1P3P - chains J and B of the 10 polymer chains in the assembly; structure by X-ray diffraction, 2.70 A resolution.

== Chain J ==
Molecule: Palindromic 146bp Human Alpha-Satellite DNA fragment
Organism: Homo sapiens
Sequence (146 nucleotides; row label = number of the first residue in the row):
   147 ATCAATATCC ACCTGCAGAT TCTACCAAAA GTGTATTTGG AAACTGCTCC ATCAAAAGGC
   207 ATGTTCAGCG GAATTCCGCT GAACATGCCT TTTGATGGAG CAGTTTCCAA ATACACTTTT
   267 GGTAGAATCT GCAGGTGGAT ATTGAT

== Chain B ==
Name: Histone H4
Organism: Xenopus laevis
UniProtKB: P62799 (H4_XENLA); aligned to UniProt positions 1-102 over residues 1-102
Sequence (102 residues; row label = number of the first residue in the row):
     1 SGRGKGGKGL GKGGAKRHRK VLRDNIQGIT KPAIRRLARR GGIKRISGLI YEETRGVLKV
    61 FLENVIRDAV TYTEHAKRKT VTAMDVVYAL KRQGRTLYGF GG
Unresolved in the structure: 1-21
Sequence notes: conflict Ile43 (Val44 in P62799)

== Interface between chain J and chain B ==
Residue-residue contacts (13):
  DG227(J) with Arg45(B), hydrogen bond to the sugar; Ile46(B), sugar contact; Ser47(B), phosphate contact; Gly48(B), hydrogen bond to the phosphate
  DA228(J) with Arg35(B), salt bridge to the phosphate; Arg45(B), phosphate contact; Ile46(B), hydrogen bond to the phosphate
  DT236(J) with Leu22(B), phosphate contact; Arg23(B), salt bridge to the phosphate
  DG246(J) with Lys79(B), phosphate contact
  DC247(J) with Arg78(B), phosphate contact; Lys79(B), hydrogen bond to the phosphate; Thr80(B), hydrogen bond to the phosphate
Also at the interface, not in a pair above, chain J (7 interface residues in all): DT226, DA229
Also at the interface, not in a pair above, chain B (13 interface residues in all): Arg39, Lys44, Tyr51

== Overview ==
The interface between chain J and chain B involves 7 residues on one side and 13 on the other, with 5 hydrogen
bonds and 2 salt bridges. Polar pairs include DG227(J)-Arg45(B), DG227(J)-Gly48(B) and DA228(J)-Ile46(B).
Here chain J is Palindromic 146bp Human Alpha-Satellite DNA fragment (Homo sapiens) and chain B is Histone H4
(Xenopus laevis). Entry 1P3P (Crystallographic Studies of Nucleosome Core Particles containing Histone 'Sin'
Mutants) was determined by X-ray diffraction together with 1P34, 1P3A, 1P3B, 1P3F, 1P3G, 1P3I and 4 further
entries from the same study.
